4TQR - chains A and P of the 3 polymer chains in the assembly; structure by X-ray diffraction, 1.58 A resolution.

# Chain A
Name: DNA polymerase IV
From: Sulfolobus solfataricus
Notes: EC 2.7.7.7
Reference sequence: Q97W02 (DPO4_SULSO); residue numbers follow UniProt; this construct covers 1-342
Sequence (342 residues; each row starts with the number of its first residue):
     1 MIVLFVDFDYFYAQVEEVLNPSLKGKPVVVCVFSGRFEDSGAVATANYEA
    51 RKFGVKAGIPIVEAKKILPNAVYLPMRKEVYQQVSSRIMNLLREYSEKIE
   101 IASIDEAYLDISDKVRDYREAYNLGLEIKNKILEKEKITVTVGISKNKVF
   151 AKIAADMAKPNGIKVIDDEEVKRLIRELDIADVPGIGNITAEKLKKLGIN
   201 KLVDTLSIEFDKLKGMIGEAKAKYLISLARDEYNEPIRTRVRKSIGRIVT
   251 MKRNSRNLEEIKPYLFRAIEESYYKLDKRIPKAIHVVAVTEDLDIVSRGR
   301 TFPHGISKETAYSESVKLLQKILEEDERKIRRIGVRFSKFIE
Bound ions: Mg2+ site 1: Asp7, Phe8, Asp105 (together with dTTP); Mg2+ site 2: Asp105, Glu106 (together with dTTP) (shared with 1 residue of chain T); Mg2+ site 3: Ala181, Ile186
Ligand contacts:
  - 2',3'-dideoxycytidine-5'-monophosphate (DOC): Pro184, Gly185, Ile186, Gly187
  - dTTP (TTP): Asp7, Phe8, Asp9, Tyr10, Phe11, Thr45, Arg51, Asp105, Lys159
UniProt features mapped onto this chain:
  - active site: Glu106
  - binding site (Mg(2+)): Asp7, Asp105
  - site: Tyr12 (Substrate discrimination)
  - mutagenesis: Asp105 to Glu106 (Loss of function)

# Chain P
Molecule: 12-nt DNA strand
Sequence (12 nucleotides; numbered 1 to 12; the number before each row is that of its first residue):
     1 GGGGGAAGGATT
Covalent attachments: 2',3'-dideoxycytidine-5'-monophosphate (DOC) linked to DT12

# Interface between chain A and chain P
Residue-residue contacts (15):
  Gly185(A) - DT12(P)  sugar contact
  Gly187(A) - DT12(P)  hydrogen bond to the phosphate
  Ile189(A) - DT11(P)  phosphate contact
  Ile189(A) - DT12(P)  phosphate contact
  Thr190(A) - DT11(P)  hydrogen bond to the phosphate
  Thr190(A) - DT12(P)  hydrogen bond to the phosphate
  Asp294(A) - DG9(P)  phosphate contact
  Ile295(A) - DG8(P)  sugar contact
  Ile295(A) - DG9(P)  hydrogen bond to the phosphate
  Val296(A) - DG8(P)  phosphate contact
  Ser297(A) - DA7(P)  sugar contact
  Ser297(A) - DG8(P)  hydrogen bond to the phosphate
  Arg298(A) - DA7(P)  phosphate contact
  Arg298(A) - DG8(P)  salt bridge to the phosphate
  Gly299(A) - DA7(P)  hydrogen bond to the phosphate
Also at the interface, not in a pair above, chain A (15 interface residues in all): Ile186, Asn188, Lys221, His285, Lys321

# Summary
The interface between chain A and chain P involves 15 residues on one side and 5 on the other; the contacts
include 6 hydrogen bonds and 1 salt bridge. Among the polar pairs are Gly187(A)-DT12(P), Thr190(A)-DT11(P) and
Thr190(A)-DT12(P). Chain A binds 2',3'-dideoxycytidine-5'-monophosphate and dTTP.
Here chain A is DNA polymerase IV (Sulfolobus solfataricus) and chain P is a 12-nt DNA strand. Entry 4TQR
(Ternary complex of Y-family DNA polymerase Dpo4 with (5'S)-8,5'-Cyclo-2'-deoxyguanosine and dTTP) was
determined by X-ray diffraction (same publication as 4TQS).
